8X9W - chains F and O of the 20 polymer chains in the assembly; structure by electron microscopy, 4.50 A resolution (low resolution: residue-level contacts below are approximate; hydrogen-bond / salt-bridge calls are withheld).

# Chain F
Molecule: Tri2A
Organism: Human alphaherpesvirus 3
Amino-acid sequence (297 residues; each row starts with the number of its first residue; note: 16 numbers in that range are skipped by the numbering (no residue carries them; nothing is unmodelled there)):
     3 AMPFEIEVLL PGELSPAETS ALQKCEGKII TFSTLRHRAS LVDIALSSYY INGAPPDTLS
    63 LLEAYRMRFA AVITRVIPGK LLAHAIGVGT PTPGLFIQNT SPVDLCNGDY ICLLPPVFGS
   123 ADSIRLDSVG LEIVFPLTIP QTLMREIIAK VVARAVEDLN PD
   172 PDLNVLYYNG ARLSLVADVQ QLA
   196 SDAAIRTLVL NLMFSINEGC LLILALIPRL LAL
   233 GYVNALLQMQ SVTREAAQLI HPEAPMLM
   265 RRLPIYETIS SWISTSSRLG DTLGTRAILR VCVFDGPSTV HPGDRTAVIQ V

# Chain O
Molecule: Tri2B
Organism: Human alphaherpesvirus 3
Amino-acid sequence (307 residues; numbered 3 to 315; 6 numbers in that range are skipped by the numbering (no residue carries them; nothing is unmodelled there); the number before each row is that of its first residue):
     3 AMPFEIEVLL PGEISPAETS ALQKCEGKII TFSTLRHRAS LVDIALSSYY INGAPPDTLS
    63 LLEAYRMRFA AVITRVIPGK LLAHAIGVGT PTPGLFIQNT SPVDLCNGDY ICLLPPVFGS
   123 ADEIRLDSVG LEIVFPLTIP QTLMREIIAK VVARAVERTA AG
   166 RTPGELPGAD VICYNGRRYE LETNLQHRDG SDAAIRTLVL NLMFSINEGT TLILTLITRL
   226 LVQGAHDGYV NLLIQTANCV RETGQ
   256 PMPRIQDGHR RFPIYEAISS WISTSSRLGD TLGTRAILRV CVFDGPSTVH PGDRTAVIQV

# Interface between chain F and chain O
Residue-residue contacts - 91 pairs, chain F then chain O:
  Thr36(F) with Val297(O); Phe298(O); Ser302(O)
  Leu37(F) with Phe298(O)
  Arg38(F) with Phe298(O)
  Arg68(F) with Tyr112(O); Gln143(O)
  Met69(F) with Cys108(O); Asn109(O); Gly110(O); Arg294(O)
  Arg70(F) with Arg294(O)
  Phe71(F) with Asn109(O); Gly110(O); Arg294(O); Val295(O); Cys296(O)
  Gly89(F) with Ile313(O)
  Val90(F) with Phe298(O); Ile313(O)
  Arg147(F) with Ser274(O); Ser275(O); Ile277(O); Ser278(O)
  Ala151(F) with Ile273(O)
  Lys152(F) with Tyr270(O)
  Ala155(F) with Ile269(O); Tyr270(O)
  Val158(F) with Ile218(O); Ile269(O)
  Glu159(F) with Ile269(O)
  Leu161(F) with Arg224(O)
  Asn162(F) with Leu221(O)
  Leu174(F) with Phe267(O); Tyr270(O)
  Arg201(F) with Gln228(O); Tyr234(O)
  Thr202(F) with Tyr234(O)
  Leu205(F) with Tyr234(O); Val235(O); Leu238(O)
  Asn206(F) with Leu238(O)
  Leu207(F) with Trp276(O)
  Met208(F) with Leu225(O)
  Phe209(F) with Val245(O)
  Ser210(F) with Trp276(O)
  Ile211(F) with Trp276(O)
  Asn212(F) with Ile218(O); Leu219(O)
  Glu213(F) with Leu225(O); Val245(O)
  Cys215(F) with Ser210(O); Ile211(O)
  Leu216(F) with Cys244(O); Thr248(O)
  Leu217(F) with Leu207(O)
  Leu221(F) with Val204(O)
  Leu228(F) with Ala163(O)
  Gln250(F) with Ile211(O)
  Pro254(F) with Leu219(O)
  Pro257(F) with Leu219(O)
  Met258(F) with Ile222(O); Thr248(O)
  Leu259(F) with Thr248(O); Gln250(O)
  Met260(F) with Thr248(O)
  Tyr270(F) with Glu159(O)
  Glu271(F) with Ala242(O)
  Thr272(F) with Asn243(O); Cys244(O)
  Ile273(F) with Ala155(O); Val158(O)
  Ile277(F) with Arg147(O); Ile150(O); Ala151(O); Lys152(O)
  Ser278(F) with Arg147(O); Glu148(O)
  Ser280(F) with Trp276(O); Ser280(O); Ser281(O)
  Ser281(F) with Arg147(O); Leu283(O); Gly284(O)
  Arg282(F) with Thr144(O); Leu145(O); Met146(O); Arg147(O); Glu148(O)
  Leu287(F) with Ile277(O)
  Arg290(F) with Tyr112(O)
Also at the interface, not in a pair above, chain F (62 interface residues in all): Phe6, Leu225, Val235, Ser243, Arg246, Arg266, Ile269, Ser274, Ser275, Gly284, Asp285
Also at the interface, not in a pair above, chain O (67 interface residues in all): Ala162, Asp197, Ile200, Met208, Thr215, Ile239, Gln240, Glu247, Pro256, Arg282

# Overview
62 residues of chain F and 67 residues of chain O are in contact.
Here chain F is Tri2A and chain O is Tri2B, both from Human alphaherpesvirus 3. Entry 8X9W (portal vertex
capsomer of the VZV C-Capsid) was determined by electron microscopy together with 8X9X, 8X9Y, 8X9Z, 8XA0,
8XA1, 8XA2 and 8XA3 from the same study.
